Entry 1FAA (X-ray diffraction, 1.85 A resolution); this record covers chain A.

[Chain A]
Molecule: Thioredoxin F
From: Spinacia oleracea
Notes: fragment: long form
UniProt: P09856 (TRXF_SPIOL); residues 1-121 here correspond to UniProt positions 69-189 (UniProt number = residue number + 68)
Chain sequence (124 residues; each row starts with the number of its first residue; numbers below 1 keep their minus sign (Met-2 is residue -2)):
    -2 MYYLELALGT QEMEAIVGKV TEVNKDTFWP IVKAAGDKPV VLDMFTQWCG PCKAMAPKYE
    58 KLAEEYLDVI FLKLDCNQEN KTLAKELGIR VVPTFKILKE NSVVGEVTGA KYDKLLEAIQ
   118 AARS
Unresolved in the structure: -2 to 0
Sequence notes: cloning artifact (-2 to 0); engineered mutation Leu1 (Met69 in P09856), Leu3 (Gln71 in P09856)
Disulfides: Cys46-Cys49
Swiss-Prot annotation at these positions:
  - active site (Nucleophile): Cys46, Cys49
  - site: Asp40 (Deprotonates C-terminal active site Cys), Gly47 (Contributes to redox potential value), Pro48 (Contributes to redox potential value)

[In short]
UniProt lists active-site residues Cys46 and Cys49.
Chain A is Thioredoxin F (Spinacia oleracea); the structure, Crystal structure of thioredoxin F from spinach
chloroplast (long form), was determined by X-ray diffraction together with 1F9M, 1FB0 and 1FB6 from the same
study.
